PDB entry 3QV6 | X-ray diffraction, 2.85 A resolution | chains A and D

== Chain A (and D) ==
Molecule: Pyruvate kinase
From: Leishmania mexicana
Notes: EC 2.7.1.40; chain D of this document is another copy of the same molecule, construct and numbering; everything in this record applies to it too
UniProtKB: Q27686 (KPYK_LEIME); residues 0-498 here correspond to UniProt positions 1-499 (UniProt number = residue number + 1)
Amino-acid sequence (499 residues; each row starts with the number of its first residue; numbering starts at 0):
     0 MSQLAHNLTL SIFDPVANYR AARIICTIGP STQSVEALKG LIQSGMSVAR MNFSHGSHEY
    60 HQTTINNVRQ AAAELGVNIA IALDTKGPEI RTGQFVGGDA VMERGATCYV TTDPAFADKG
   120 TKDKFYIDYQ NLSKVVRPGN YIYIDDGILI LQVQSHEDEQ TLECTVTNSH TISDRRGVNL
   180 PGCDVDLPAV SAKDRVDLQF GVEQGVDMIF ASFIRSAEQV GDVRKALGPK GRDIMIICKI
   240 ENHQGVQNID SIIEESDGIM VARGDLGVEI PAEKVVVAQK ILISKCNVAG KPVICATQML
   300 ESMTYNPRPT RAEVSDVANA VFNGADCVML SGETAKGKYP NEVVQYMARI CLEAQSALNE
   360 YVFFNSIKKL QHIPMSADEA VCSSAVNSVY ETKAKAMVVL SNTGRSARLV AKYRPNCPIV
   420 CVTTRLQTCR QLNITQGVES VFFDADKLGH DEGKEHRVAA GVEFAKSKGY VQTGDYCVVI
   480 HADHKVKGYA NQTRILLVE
Disordered / not traced: 0, 483-487 (chain D: 0, 88-185, 483-488)
Ion coordination: K+ site 1: Asn51, Ser53, Asp83, Thr84; K+ site 2: Gln354, Leu357, Glu359
Small-molecule neighbours: QV6 (3-({4-[(2,4-dimethyl-5-sulfophenyl)amino]-9,10-dioxo-9,10-dihydroanthracen-1-yl}amino)-2,4,6-trimethylbenzenesulfonic acid): Thr26, Pro29, Arg49, Asn51, His54, Gly55, Tyr59, Tyr304, Ser330, Gly331, Ala334, Lys335
What the authors report for this chain:
  - binding site for QV6: Pro29, His54, Tyr59

== How chain A and chain D interact ==
Residue-residue contacts (70; chain A residue first):
  Ser1(A) - Ser365(D)  hydrogen bond (backbone-side chain)
  Ser1(A) - Lys368(D)
  Leu3(A) - Ser283(D)
  Leu3(A) - Val287(D)  hydrophobic
  Leu3(A) - Ser365(D)
  Leu3(A) - Ile366(D)  hydrophobic
  Asn6(A) - Lys279(D)
  Asn6(A) - Ile280(D)
  Asn6(A) - Ser283(D)  hydrogen bond
  Leu7(A) - Ser283(D)
  Leu7(A) - Lys284(D)  hydrogen bond (backbone-side chain)
  Leu7(A) - Val287(D)  hydrophobic
  Leu7(A) - Leu369(D)  hydrophobic
  Leu9(A) - Ile280(D)
  Ile11(A) - Val245(D)  hydrophobic
  Ile11(A) - Lys273(D)  hydrogen bond (backbone-side chain)
  Ile11(A) - Val276(D)  hydrophobic
  Ile11(A) - Ala277(D)
  Ile11(A) - Ile280(D)  hydrophobic
  His242(A) - Phe12(D)
  Gln246(A) - Phe12(D)
  Arg262(A) - Arg310(D)
  Ala271(A) - Arg310(D)
  Ala271(A) - Tyr345(D)
  Glu272(A) - Val313(D)
  Glu272(A) - Tyr345(D)  hydrogen bond
  Glu272(A) - Arg348(D)
  Glu272(A) - Glu352(D)
  Lys273(A) - Ile11(D)  hydrogen bond (side chain-backbone)
  Lys273(A) - Glu352(D)  salt bridge
  Val275(A) - Arg310(D)
  Val275(A) - Ser314(D)
  Val275(A) - Ala317(D)  hydrophobic
  Val276(A) - Ile11(D)  hydrophobic
  Val276(A) - Glu352(D)
  Val276(A) - Ala356(D)  hydrophobic
  Ala277(A) - Ile11(D)
  Lys279(A) - Asn6(D)
  Lys279(A) - Phe321(D)
  Ile280(A) - Asn6(D)
  Ile280(A) - Leu9(D)
  Ile280(A) - Ile11(D)  hydrophobic
  Ser283(A) - Leu3(D)
  Ser283(A) - Asn6(D)  hydrogen bond
  Ser283(A) - Leu7(D)
  Lys284(A) - Leu7(D)  hydrogen bond (side chain-backbone)
  Val287(A) - Leu3(D)  hydrophobic
  Val287(A) - Leu7(D)  hydrophobic
  Gln297(A) - Arg310(D)
  Arg310(A) - Arg262(D)
  Arg310(A) - Val275(D)
  Arg310(A) - Gln297(D)
  Arg310(A) - Asp315(D)  salt bridge
  Ala311(A) - Ala311(D)
  Val313(A) - Ala271(D)  hydrophobic
  Val313(A) - Glu272(D)
  Ser314(A) - Val275(D)
  Ser314(A) - Asp315(D)
  Asp315(A) - Arg310(D)  salt bridge
  Asp315(A) - Ser314(D)
  Asn318(A) - Asn318(D)
  Phe321(A) - Lys279(D)
  Tyr345(A) - Ala271(D)
  Tyr345(A) - Glu272(D)  hydrogen bond
  Arg348(A) - Glu272(D)
  Glu352(A) - Glu272(D)
  Glu352(A) - Lys273(D)  salt bridge
  Ala356(A) - Val276(D)  hydrophobic
  Phe362(A) - Leu3(D)  hydrophobic
  Leu369(A) - Leu7(D)  hydrophobic
Interface residues without a listed pair, chain A (45 interface residues in all): Gln2, Ala4, Phe12, Asp13, Val245, Ile269, Glu312, Ala317, Ile349, Ser365, Ile366
Interface residues without a listed pair, chain D (46 interface residues in all): Ser1, Ala4, Ser10, Asp13, His242, Gln246, Ile269, Glu312, Ile349, Phe362

== Summary ==
The interface between chain A and chain D involves 45 residues on one side and 46 on the other, with 9
hydrogen bonds and 4 salt bridges. Among the polar pairs are Lys273(A)-Glu352(D), Arg310(A)-Asp315(D) and
Ser1(A)-Ser365(D). Bound to chain A: compound QV6. From the paper: a binding site for QV6 at Pro29(A),
His54(A) and Tyr59(A).
Chain A and chain D are both Pyruvate kinase (Leishmania mexicana); the structure, Crystal structure of
Leishmania mexicana pyruvate kinase(LmPYK)in complex with acid blue 80, was determined by X-ray diffraction
together with 3QV9, 3QV7, 3QV8 and 3PP7 from the same study.
